PDB entry 8SOV | X-ray diffraction, 1.29 A resolution | chains A and B

[Chain A]
Name: Proteinase K
Organism: Parengyodontium album
Notes: EC 3.4.21.64
UniProtKB: P06873 (PRTK_PARAQ); residues 1-279 here correspond to UniProt positions 106-384 (UniProt number = residue number + 105)
Amino-acid sequence (279 residues; row label = number of the first residue in the row):
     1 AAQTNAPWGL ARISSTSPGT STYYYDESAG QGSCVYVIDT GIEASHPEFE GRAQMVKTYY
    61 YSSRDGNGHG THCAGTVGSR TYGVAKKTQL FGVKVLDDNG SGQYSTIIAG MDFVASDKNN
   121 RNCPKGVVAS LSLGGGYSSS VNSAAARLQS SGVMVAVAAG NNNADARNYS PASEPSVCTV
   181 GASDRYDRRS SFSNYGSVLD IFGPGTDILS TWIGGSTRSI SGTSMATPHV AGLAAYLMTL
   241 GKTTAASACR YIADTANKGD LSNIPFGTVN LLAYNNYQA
Construct notes: conflict D207 (Ser312 in P06873)
Curated features (UniProtKB/Swiss-Prot):
  - active site (Charge relay system): D39, H69, S224
  - binding site (Ca(2+)): T16, P175, V177, D200, D260
Cystine bridges: C34-C123, C178-C249
Ion coordination: Ca2+: E174, P175, V177, T179, V198, D200
Reported in the primary citation:
  - binding site for Ala-ala-ala-ser-val-lys (chain B): S224
  - catalytic residues: D39 (citing earlier work)

[Chain B]
Name: Ala-ala-ala-ser-val-lys
Amino-acid sequence (6 residues; each row starts with the number of its first residue):
     1 AAASVK

[How chain A and chain B interact]
Pairs across the interface (29; chain A residue first):
  T40(A) - V5(B)
  H69(A) - V5(B)
  H69(A) - K6(B)  hydrogen bond (side chain-backbone)
  L96(A) - V5(B)  hydrophobic
  G100(A) - A3(B)
  G100(A) - S4(B)
  G100(A) - V5(B)  hydrogen bond (backbone-backbone)
  S101(A) - A3(B)
  G102(A) - A2(B)
  G102(A) - A3(B)  hydrogen bond (backbone-backbone)
  Q103(A) - A1(B)
  Y104(A) - A1(B)  hydrogen bond (backbone-backbone)
  Y104(A) - A3(B)  hydrophobic
  I107(A) - A3(B)  hydrophobic
  S132(A) - V5(B)
  S132(A) - K6(B)  hydrogen bond (backbone-backbone)
  L133(A) - S4(B)
  L133(A) - K6(B)
  G134(A) - A3(B)
  G134(A) - S4(B)  hydrogen bond (backbone-backbone)
  G134(A) - K6(B)
  A158(A) - K6(B)
  A159(A) - K6(B)  hydrogen bond (backbone-side chain)
  G160(A) - K6(B)
  N161(A) - K6(B)  hydrogen bond (side chain-backbone)
  Y169(A) - K6(B)
  G222(A) - K6(B)
  T223(A) - K6(B)
  S224(A) - K6(B)  hydrogen bond (side chain-backbone)
Also at the interface, not in a pair above, chain A (22 interface residues in all): D39, G135

[Summary]
22 residues of chain A and 6 residues of chain B are in contact, with 9 hydrogen bonds. Among the polar pairs
are H69(A)-K6(B), A159(A)-K6(B) and N161(A)-K6(B). From UniProt: 3 active-site residues and 5 Ca2+-binding
residues on chain A. The paper reports the catalytic residue D39(A); a binding site for
Ala-ala-ala-ser-val-lys (chain B) at S224(A).
Chain A is Proteinase K (Parengyodontium album) and chain B is Ala-ala-ala-ser-val-lys; the structure,
Proteinase K Multiconformer Model at 353K, was determined by X-ray diffraction, deposited together with 8SOG,
8SOU, 8SPL and 8SQV.
